PDB entry 9HKE | X-ray diffraction, 1.90 A resolution | chain A

Chain A:
Protein: Flavin-dependent monooxygenase
Source organism: Escherichia coli
Notes: EC 1.14.13.-
UniProt: A0A3T0V9Y5 (A0A3T0V9Y5_ECOLX); residues 12-382 here correspond to UniProt positions 9-379 (UniProt number = residue number - 3)
Amino-acid sequence (371 residues; numbered 12 to 382; the number before each row is that of its first residue):
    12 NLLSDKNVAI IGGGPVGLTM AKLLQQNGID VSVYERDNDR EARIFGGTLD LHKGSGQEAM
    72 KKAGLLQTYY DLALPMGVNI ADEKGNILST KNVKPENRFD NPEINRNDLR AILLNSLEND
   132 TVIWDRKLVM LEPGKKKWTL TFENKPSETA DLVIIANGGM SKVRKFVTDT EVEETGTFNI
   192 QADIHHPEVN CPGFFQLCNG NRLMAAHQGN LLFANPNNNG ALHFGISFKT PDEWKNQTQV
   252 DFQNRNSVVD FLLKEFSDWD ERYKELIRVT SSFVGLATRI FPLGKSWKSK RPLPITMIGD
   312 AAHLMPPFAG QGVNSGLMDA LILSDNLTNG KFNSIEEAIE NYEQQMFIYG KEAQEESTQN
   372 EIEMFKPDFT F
Not modelled in the structure: 246-248
Ligand contacts:
  - dihydroflavine-adenine dinucleotide (FDA): Ile22, Gly23, Gly24, Gly25, Pro26, Val27, Gly28, Tyr45, Glu46, Arg47, Asp48, Thr59, Leu60, Asp61, Arg117, Arg121, Arg137, Lys138, Leu139, Ala167, Asn168, Gly169, Gln192, Leu287, Ile309, Gly310, Asp311, Pro318, Gly321, Gln322, Gly323, Val324, Asn325
  - TFP (10-[3-(4-methyl-piperazin-1-yl)-propyl]-2-trifluoromethyl-10H-phenothiazine): Asp61, Asn112, Glu114, Asn190, Gln192, Arg213, Leu214, Met215, Phe224, Ala225, Asn226, His234, Phe235, Gly236, Ser238, Pro318, Phe319, Gly321
From the paper describing this entry:
  - binding site for TFP: Asn190, Gln192, Arg213, Leu214, Phe224, Phe319

Overview:
Ligands of chain A: dihydroflavine-adenine dinucleotide and compound TFP. The paper reports a binding site for
TFP at Asn190, Gln192 and Arg213 among others.
Chain A is Flavin-dependent monooxygenase (Escherichia coli); the structure, Crystal structure of
flavin-dependent monooxygenase Tet(X4) in complex with trifluoperazine, was determined by X-ray diffraction
together with 9HJV and 9HJW from the same study.
